PDB entry 4LF9 | X-ray diffraction, 3.28 A resolution | chains A and T of the 21 polymer chains in the assembly

Chain A:
Molecule: 16S rRNA
Organism: Thermus thermophilus
Sequence (1522 nucleotides; row label = number of the first residue in the row; note: 42 numbers in that range are skipped by the numbering (no residue carries them; nothing is unmodelled there); a row labelled like 190A-190L holds insertion residues (190A, then the next letters in order); numbering starts at 0):
     0 UUUGUUGGAG AGUUUGAUCC UGGCUCAGGG UGAACGCUGG CGGCGUGCCU AAGACAUGCA
    60 AGUCGUGCGG G
    73 CCGCGGGGUU UU
    88 ACUCCG
    95 UGGUC
   101 AGCGGCGGAC GGGUGAGUAA CGCGUGGGU
  129A G
   130 ACCUACCCGG AAGAGGGGGA CAACCCGGGG AAACUCGGGC UAAUCCCCCA UGUGGACCCG
   190 C
190A-190L CCCUUGGGGUGU
   191 GUCCAAAGGG CUUU
   216 GCCCGCUUCC GGAUGGGCCC GCGUCCCAUC AGCUAGUUGG UGGGGUAAUG GCCCACCAAG
   276 GCGACGACGG GUAGCCGGUC UGAGAGGAUG GCCGGCCACA GGGGCACUGA GACACGGGCC
   336 CCACUCCUAC GGGAGGCAGC AGUUAGGAAU CUUCCGCAAU GGGCGCAAGC CUGACGGAGC
   396 GACGCCGCUU GGAGGAAGAA GCCCUUCGGG GUGUAAACUC CUGAA
   442 CCCGGGACGA AACCCCCGAC GA
   474 GGGGACUGAC GGUACCGGG
   494 GUAAUAGCGC CGGCCAACUC CGUGCCAGCA GCCGCGGUAA UACGGAGGGC GCGAGCGUUA
   554 CCCGGAUUCA CUGGGCGUAA AGGGCGUGUA GGCGGCCUGG GGCGUCCCAU GUGAAAGACC
   614 ACGGCUCAAC CGUGGGGGAG CGUGGGAUAC GCUCAGGCUA GACGGUGGGA GAGGGUGGUG
   674 GAAUUCCCGG AGUAGCGGUG AAAUGCGCAG AUACCGGGAG GAACGCCGAU GGCGAAGGCA
   734 GCCACCUGGU CCACCCGUGA CGCUGAGGCG CGAAAGCGUG GGGAGCAAAC CGGAUUAGAU
   794 ACCCGGGUAG UCCACGCCCU AAACGAUGCG CGCUAGGUCU CUGGGUCU
   848 CCUGGGGGCC GAAGCUAACG CGUUAAGCGC GCCGCCUGGG GAGUACGGCC GCAAGGCUGA
   908 AACUCAAAGG AAUUGACGGG GGCCCGCACA AGCGGUGGAG CAUGUGGUUU AAUUCGAAGX
   968 AACGCGAAGA ACCUUACCAG GCCUUGACAU GCUAGG
 1003A G
  1004 AACCCGGGUG AAAGCCUGGG GUGCCCC
1030A-1030D GCGA
  1031 GGGGAGCCCU AGCACAGGUG CUGCAUGGCC GUCGUCAGCU CGUGCCGUGA GGUGUUGGGU
  1091 UAAGUCCCGC AACGAGCGCA ACCCCCGCCG UUAGUUGCCA GCGGUUCGGC CGGGCACUCU
  1151 AACGGGACUG CCCGCGAAA
  1171 GCGGGAGGAA GGAGGGGACG ACGUCUGGUC AGCAUGGCCC UUACGGCCUG GGCGACACAC
  1231 GUGCUACAAU GCCCACUACA AAGCGAUGCC ACCCGGCAAC GGGGAGCUAA UCGCAAAAAG
  1291 GUGGGCCCAG UUCGGAUUGG GGUCUGCAAC CCGACCCCAU GAAGCCGGAA UCGCUAGUAA
  1351 UCGCGGAUCA G
 1361A C
  1362 CAUGCCGCGG UGAAUACGUU CCCGGGCCUU GUACACACXG CCXGUXACGC CAUGGGAGCG
  1422 GGCUCUACCC GAAGUCGCCG GG
  1446 AGCCUACGGG
  1459 CAGGCGCCGA GGGUAGGGCC CGUGACUGGG GCGAAGUCGU AACAAGGUAG CUGUACCGGA
  1519 AGGUGCGGCU GGAUCCACUC CUUUCU
Not modelled in the structure: 0-4, 1534-1538
Sequence notes: conflict C1534 (A2157 in M26923.1), A1535 (C2158 in M26923.1)
Modified / non-standard residues: PSU (pseudouridine-5'-monophosphate) at position 516, 7MG (7N-methyl-8-hydroguanosine-5'-monophosphate) at position 527, M2G (N2-dimethylguanosine-5'-monophosphate) at position 966, 5MC (5-methylcytidine-5'-monophosphate) at position 967, 2MG (2N-methylguanosine-5'-monophosphate) at position 1207, 5MC (5-methylcytidine-5'-monophosphate) at position 1400, 4OC (4n,o2'-methylcytidine-5'-monophosphate) at position 1402, 5MC (5-methylcytidine-5'-monophosphate) at position 1404, 5MC (5-methylcytidine-5'-monophosphate) at position 1407, UR3 (3-methyluridine-5'-monophoshate) at position 1498, MA6 (6N-dimethyladenosine-5'-monophoshate) at position 1518, MA6 (6N-dimethyladenosine-5'-monophoshate) at position 1519, PSU (pseudouridine-5'-monophosphate) at position 1540, PSU (pseudouridine-5'-monophosphate) at position 1541
Ion coordination: Mg2+ site 1: U12, G22; Mg2+ site 2: U12, A914; Mg2+ site 3 near G21 (its only coordinating residue here); Mg2+ site 4: C48, G115; Mg2+ site 5: A53, A353; Mg2+ site 6 near G105 (its only coordinating residue here); Mg2+ site 7: A116, G117, G289; Mg2+ site 8: C121, G124, U125, G236; Mg2+ site 9: C174, C175; Mg2+ site 10: U182, G183; Mg2+ site 11 near A195 (its only coordinating residue here); Mg2+ site 12 near U264 (its only coordinating residue here); 4 more K+ sites not listed; 64 more Mg2+ sites not listed
Ligand contacts: gentamicin c1a (LLL; (2R,3R,4R,5R)-2-((1S,2S,3R,4S,6R)-4,6-diamino-3-((2R,3R,6S)-3-amino-6-(aminomethyl)-tetrahydro-2H-pyran-2-yloxy)-2-hydr oxycyclohexyloxy)-5-methyl-4-(methylamino)-tetrahydro-2H-pyran-3,5-diol): 5MC_1404, G1405, U1406, 5MC_1407, A1408, C1409, G1491, A1492, A1493, G1494, U1495

Chain T:
Name: ribosomal protein S20
Organism: Thermus thermophilus
UniProtKB: P80380 (RS20_THET8); residue numbers follow UniProt; this construct covers 1-106
Amino-acid sequence (106 residues; numbered 1 to 106; the number before each row is that of its first residue):
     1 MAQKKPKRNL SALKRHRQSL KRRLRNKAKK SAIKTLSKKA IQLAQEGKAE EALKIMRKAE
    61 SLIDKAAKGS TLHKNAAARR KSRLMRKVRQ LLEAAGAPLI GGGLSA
Not modelled in the structure: 1-7

How chain A and chain T interact:
Residue-residue contacts (91):
  G102(A) - Arg17(T)  salt bridge to the phosphate
  C103(A) - Lys14(T)  phosphate contact
  C103(A) - Arg17(T)  salt bridge to the phosphate
  C103(A) - Lys21(T)  phosphate contact
  G104(A) - Lys14(T)  hydrogen bond to the base
  G104(A) - Gln18(T)  hydrogen bond to the phosphate
  G104(A) - Lys21(T)  salt bridge to the phosphate
  G105(A) - Arg22(T)  salt bridge to the phosphate
  C106(A) - Arg15(T)  base contact
  G107(A) - Arg15(T)  hydrogen bond to the base
  G108(A) - Arg15(T)  base contact
  C132(A) - Lys74(T)  hydrogen bond to the phosphate
  C132(A) - Asn75(T)  phosphate contact
  U133(A) - Lys74(T)  salt bridge to the phosphate
  C175(A) - Arg25(T)  sugar contact
  C176(A) - Lys29(T)  salt bridge to the phosphate
  C177(A) - Lys65(T)  salt bridge to the phosphate
  C178(A) - Lys65(T)  salt bridge to the phosphate
  A185(A) - Glu60(T)  base contact
  A185(A) - Ala78(T)  phosphate contact
  A185(A) - Lys81(T)  hydrogen bond to the base
  C186(A) - Ala78(T)  sugar contact
  C186(A) - Lys81(T)  sugar contact
  C186(A) - Ser82(T)  hydrogen bond to the phosphate
  C186(A) - Met85(T)  hydrogen bond to the sugar
  C187(A) - Ser82(T)  hydrogen bond to the phosphate
  C187(A) - Met85(T)  sugar contact
  C187(A) - Arg86(T)  sugar contact
  C187(A) - Arg89(T)  hydrogen bond to the sugar
  C187(A) - Leu104(T)  base contact
  C187(A) - Ser105(T)  hydrogen bond to the base
  C188(A) - Arg89(T)  sugar contact
  C188(A) - Ser105(T)  base contact
  C188(A) - Ala106(T)  hydrogen bond to the sugar
  U190L(A) - Ser105(T)  hydrogen bond to the base
  U190L(A) - Ala106(T)  base contact
  G191(A) - Gly101(T)  sugar contact
  G191(A) - Gly102(T)  hydrogen bond to the sugar
  G191(A) - Gly103(T)  hydrogen bond to the base
  G191(A) - Leu104(T)  hydrogen bond to the sugar
  G191(A) - Ser105(T)  hydrogen bond to the base
  U192(A) - Arg57(T)  sugar contact
  U192(A) - Glu60(T)  hydrogen bond to the sugar
  U192(A) - Gly102(T)  sugar contact
  U192(A) - Gly103(T)  sugar contact
  C193(A) - Arg57(T)  salt bridge to the phosphate
  C193(A) - Glu60(T)  sugar contact
  C193(A) - Ser61(T)  hydrogen bond to the phosphate
  C193(A) - Asp64(T)  hydrogen bond to the sugar
  C194(A) - Ser61(T)  hydrogen bond to the phosphate
  C194(A) - Asp64(T)  sugar contact
  C194(A) - Lys65(T)  phosphate contact
  C194(A) - Lys68(T)  phosphate contact
  A195(A) - Lys65(T)  phosphate contact
  A195(A) - Lys68(T)  salt bridge to the phosphate
  A196(A) - Lys68(T)  salt bridge to the phosphate
  G258(A) - Arg86(T)  salt bridge to the phosphate
  G259(A) - Arg83(T)  salt bridge to the phosphate
  G259(A) - Lys87(T)  salt bridge to the phosphate
  G260(A) - Arg83(T)  salt bridge to the phosphate
  U261(A) - Arg79(T)  salt bridge to the phosphate
  U261(A) - Arg80(T)  salt bridge to the phosphate
  U261(A) - Arg83(T)  base contact
  A262(A) - Lys74(T)  sugar contact
  A262(A) - Asn75(T)  hydrogen bond to the sugar
  A263(A) - Asn75(T)  phosphate contact
  A263(A) - Arg79(T)  salt bridge to the phosphate
  C322(A) - Arg23(T)  sugar contact
  U323(A) - Ser19(T)  sugar contact
  U323(A) - Arg22(T)  phosphate contact
  U323(A) - Arg23(T)  phosphate contact
  U323(A) - Asn26(T)  hydrogen bond to the phosphate
  G324(A) - Arg22(T)  salt bridge to the phosphate
  G324(A) - Asn26(T)  hydrogen bond to the phosphate
  G324(A) - Ser70(T)  phosphate contact
  A325(A) - Ser70(T)  hydrogen bond to the phosphate
  G332(A) - Leu10(T)  phosphate contact
  G333(A) - His16(T)  sugar contact
  U1436(A) - Arg23(T)  salt bridge to the phosphate
  G1438(A) - Lys34(T)  salt bridge to the phosphate
  C1439(A) - Lys38(T)  salt bridge to the phosphate
  G1453(A) - Leu36(T)  sugar contact
  G1453(A) - Lys39(T)  phosphate contact
  G1454(A) - Thr35(T)  phosphate contact
  G1454(A) - Lys39(T)  salt bridge to the phosphate
  G1455(A) - Ser31(T)  phosphate contact
  G1455(A) - Ala32(T)  sugar contact
  G1455(A) - Thr35(T)  hydrogen bond to the phosphate
  C1459(A) - Lys27(T)  phosphate contact
  C1459(A) - Ser31(T)  hydrogen bond to the phosphate
  A1460(A) - Lys27(T)  salt bridge to the phosphate
Also at the interface, not in a pair above, chain A (51 interface residues in all): A60, G61, C131, C150, G331, C1437, C1440
Also at the interface, not in a pair above, chain T (51 interface residues in all): Ser11, Ala12, Leu24, Ala28, Ala76

Overview:
Chain A and chain T each contribute 51 residues to their interface, with 26 hydrogen bonds and 24 salt
bridges. Polar pairs include G104(A)-Lys14(T), G107(A)-Arg15(T) and A185(A)-Lys81(T). Ligands of chain A:
gentamicin c1a. U12(A) and G22(A) form the Mg2+ site 1.
Chain A is 16S rRNA and chain T is ribosomal protein S20, both from Thermus thermophilus; the structure,
Crystal Structure of 30S ribosomal subunit from Thermus thermophilus, was determined by X-ray diffraction.
